PDB entry 5YAD | X-ray diffraction, 1.76 A resolution | chains A and B

[Chain A (and B)]
Protein: Meiosis regulator and mRNA stability factor 1
Organism: Mus musculus
Notes: fragment: Lotus domain; chain B of this document is another copy of the same molecule, construct and numbering; everything in this record applies to it too
Reference sequence: Q8BJ34 (MARF1_MOUSE); residues 1-75 here correspond to UniProt positions 858-932 (UniProt number = residue number + 857)
Amino-acid sequence (75 residues; each row starts with the number of its first residue):
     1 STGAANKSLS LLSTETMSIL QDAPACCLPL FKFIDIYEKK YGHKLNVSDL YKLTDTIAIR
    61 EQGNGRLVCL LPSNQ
Not modelled in the structure: 1-2 (chain B: 1-2, 74-75)
Modified / non-standard residues: Mse17 (selenomethionine; parent Met)

[How chain A and chain B interact]
Residue-residue contacts - 9 pairs, chain A then chain B:
  Val47(A) - Glu61(B)
  Ser48(A) - Ile59(B)
  Tyr51(A) - Tyr51(B)  hydrogen bond
  Tyr51(A) - Arg66(B)
  Glu61(A) - Val47(B)
  Glu61(A) - Arg66(B)  salt bridge
  Arg66(A) - Tyr51(B)
  Arg66(A) - Glu61(B)  salt bridge
  Arg66(A) - Arg66(B)

[Summary]
Chain A and chain B each contribute 5 residues to their interface; the contacts include 1 hydrogen bond and 2
salt bridges. Polar pairs include Glu61(A)-Arg66(B) and Tyr51(A)-Tyr51(B).
Chain A and chain B are both Meiosis regulator and mRNA stability factor 1 (Mus musculus); the structure,
Crystal structure of Marf1 Lotus domain from Mus musculus, was determined by X-ray diffraction together with
5YAA from the same study.
